PDB entry 4HBH | X-ray diffraction, 2.93 A resolution | chains M and H of the 3 polymer chains in the assembly

== Chain M ==
Protein: Reaction center protein M chain
From: Rhodobacter sphaeroides
UniProtKB: P0C0Y9 (RCEM_RHOSH); residues 1-302 here correspond to UniProt positions 2-303 (UniProt number = residue number + 1)
Amino-acid sequence (313 residues; row label = number of the first residue in the row):
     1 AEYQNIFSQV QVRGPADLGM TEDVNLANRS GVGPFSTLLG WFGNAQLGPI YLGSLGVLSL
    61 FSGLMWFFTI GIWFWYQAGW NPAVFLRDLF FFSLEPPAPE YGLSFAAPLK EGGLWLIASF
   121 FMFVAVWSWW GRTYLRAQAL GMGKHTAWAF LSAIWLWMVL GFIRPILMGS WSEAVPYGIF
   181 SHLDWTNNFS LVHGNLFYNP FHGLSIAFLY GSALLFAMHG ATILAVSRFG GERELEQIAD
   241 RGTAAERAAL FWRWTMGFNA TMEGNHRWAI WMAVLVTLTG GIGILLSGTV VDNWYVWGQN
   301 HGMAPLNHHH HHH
Disordered / not traced: 1, 303-313
Differences from the reference sequence: engineered mutation Asn-265 (Ile266 in P0C0Y9); expression tag (303-313)
Bound ions: Fe ion: His-219, Glu-234, His-266 (shared with 2 residues of chain L)
Small-molecule neighbours:
  - bacteriochlorophyll a (BCL), molecule 1: Trp-66, Met-122, Val-126, Ala-153, Ile-154, Leu-156, Trp-157, Leu-160, Trp-185, Thr-186, Asn-187, Phe-189, Ser-190, Asn-195, Leu-196, Phe-197, His-202, Ser-205, Ile-206, Leu-209, Tyr-210, Val-276, Thr-277, Gly-280, Gly-281, Gly-283, Ile-284
  - bacteriochlorophyll a (BCL), molecule 2: Met-122, Trp-157, Leu-160, Val-175, Ile-179, His-182, Leu-183, Trp-185, Thr-186
  - bacteriochlorophyll a (BCL), molecule 3: Thr-186, Phe-197, Leu-209, Tyr-210
  - bacteriochlorophyll a (BCL), molecule 4: Phe-197, Gly-203, Ile-206, Ala-207, Tyr-210, Gly-211, Leu-214
  - bacteriopheophytin a (BPH), molecule 1: Ser-59, Gly-63, Leu-64, Ala-125, Val-126, Trp-129, Thr-133, Thr-146, Ala-149, Phe-150, Ala-153, Ala-273, Val-274, Thr-277
  - bacteriopheophytin a (BPH), molecule 2: Tyr-210, Ala-213, Leu-214, Ala-217, Met-218, Trp-252, Thr-255, Met-256
  - spheroidene (SPO): Trp-66, Phe-67, Phe-68, Ile-70, Gly-71, Phe-74, Trp-75, Phe-85, Leu-89, Ser-119, Phe-120, Met-122, Phe-123, Trp-157, Met-158, Leu-160, Gly-161, Phe-162, Trp-171, Val-175, Pro-176, Tyr-177, Gly-178, Ile-179, His-182
  - ubiquinone-10 (U10): Leu-214, Leu-215, Met-218, His-219, Thr-222, Ile-223, Ala-245, Ala-248, Ala-249, Trp-252, Met-256, Phe-258, Asn-259, Ala-260, Thr-261, Met-262, Asn-265, Trp-268, Met-272
Swiss-Prot annotation at these positions:
  - binding site ((7R,8Z)-bacteriochlorophyll b): His-182, His-202
  - binding site (Fe cation): His-219, Glu-234, His-266
  - binding site (a ubiquinone): Trp-252

== Chain H ==
Protein: Reaction center protein H chain
From: Rhodobacter sphaeroides
UniProtKB: P0C0Y7 (RCEH_RHOSH); numbering as in UniProt (aligned over 11-250)
Amino-acid sequence (260 residues; row label = number of the first residue in the row):
     1 MVGVTAFGNF DLASLAIYSF WIFLAGLIYY LQTENMREGY PLENEDGTPA ANQGPFPLPK
    61 PKTFILPHGR GTLTVPGPES EDRPIALART AVSEGFPHAP TGDPMKDGVG PASWVARRDL
   121 PELDGHGHNK IKPMKAAAGF HVSAGKNPIG LPVRGCDLEI AGKVVDIWVD IPEQMARFLE
   181 VELKDGSTRL LPMQMVKVQS NRVHVNALSS DLFAGIPTIK SPTEVTLLEE DKICGYVAGG
   241 LMYAAPKRKS VVAAMLAEYA
Disordered / not traced: 1-10, 249-260
Differences from the reference sequence: expression tag (1-10, 251-260)

== Chain M / chain H interface ==
Pairs across the interface - 105 pairs, chain M then chain H:
  Tyr-3(M) / Gln-194(H)
  Tyr-3(M) / Val-196(H)
  Asn-5(M) / Gln-194(H)
  Gln-9(M) / Gly-145(H)
  Gln-9(M) / Val-196(H)  hydrogen bond (side chain-backbone)
  Gln-9(M) / Lys-197(H)
  Gln-9(M) / Val-198(H)  hydrogen bond (side chain-backbone)
  Val-10(M) / Val-142(H)  hydrophobic
  Val-10(M) / Ala-144(H)
  Val-10(M) / Lys-146(H)
  Val-10(M) / Pro-148(H)
  Val-10(M) / Met-193(H)  hydrophobic
  Gln-11(M) / Val-142(H)
  Gln-11(M) / Ser-143(H)  hydrogen bond (backbone-backbone)
  Gln-11(M) / Ala-144(H)  hydrogen bond (backbone-backbone)
  Val-12(M) / Phe-140(H)  hydrophobic
  Val-12(M) / His-141(H)
  Val-12(M) / Ser-143(H)
  Val-12(M) / Gln-174(H)
  Arg-13(M) / Gly-139(H)
  Arg-13(M) / Phe-140(H)
  Arg-13(M) / His-141(H)  hydrogen bond (backbone-backbone)
  Arg-13(M) / Ser-143(H)
  Arg-13(M) / Gln-174(H)
  Gly-14(M) / Gly-139(H)
  Gly-14(M) / Phe-140(H)
  Gly-14(M) / Gln-174(H)  hydrogen bond (backbone-side chain)
  Pro-15(M) / Ala-138(H)
  Pro-15(M) / Gly-139(H)
  Pro-15(M) / Phe-140(H)
  Pro-15(M) / Gln-174(H)  hydrogen bond (backbone-side chain)
  Asp-17(M) / Pro-172(H)
  Met-20(M) / Gly-125(H)
  Thr-37(M) / Ala-144(H)
  Trp-41(M) / Ala-144(H)  hydrophobic
  Trp-41(M) / Gly-145(H)
  Asn-44(M) / Glu-173(H)
  Phe-201(M) / Ala-16(H)
  Phe-201(M) / Ile-17(H)  hydrophobic
  Leu-204(M) / Ile-17(H)  hydrophobic
  Leu-204(M) / Trp-21(H)  hydrophobic
  Ser-227(M) / Gln-194(H)  hydrogen bond (backbone-side chain)
  Arg-228(M) / Gln-194(H)
  Arg-228(M) / Met-195(H)
  Arg-228(M) / Cys-234(H)  hydrogen bond (backbone-side chain)
  Arg-228(M) / Leu-241(H)
  Phe-229(M) / Cys-234(H)  hydrophobic
  Phe-229(M) / Ala-238(H)  hydrophobic
  Glu-232(M) / Met-175(H)
  Glu-232(M) / Arg-177(H)  salt bridge
  Arg-233(M) / Glu-122(H)  salt bridge
  Arg-233(M) / Ile-131(H)
  Arg-233(M) / Arg-177(H)
  Arg-233(M) / Leu-227(H)
  Arg-233(M) / Glu-230(H)  salt bridge
  Glu-236(M) / Arg-117(H)
  Glu-236(M) / Glu-122(H)
  Glu-236(M) / Leu-227(H)
  Gln-237(M) / Arg-117(H)
  Ile-238(M) / Phe-64(H)  hydrophobic
  Ile-238(M) / Leu-73(H)
  Ala-239(M) / Leu-66(H)  hydrophobic
  Ala-239(M) / Leu-73(H)
  Asp-240(M) / Arg-117(H)  salt bridge
  Asp-240(M) / Arg-118(H)  hydrogen bond (side chain-backbone)
  Arg-241(M) / Glu-38(H)  salt bridge
  Arg-241(M) / Glu-79(H)  salt bridge
  Arg-241(M) / Val-115(H)
  Arg-241(M) / Arg-117(H)
  Gly-242(M) / Val-115(H)
  Gly-242(M) / Arg-117(H)
  Gly-242(M) / Asp-231(H)
  Thr-243(M) / Ser-113(H)
  Thr-243(M) / Val-115(H)
  Thr-243(M) / Asp-231(H)  hydrogen bond (backbone-side chain)
  Glu-246(M) / Val-115(H)
  Arg-247(M) / Pro-111(H)  hydrogen bond (side chain-backbone)
  Arg-247(M) / Ser-113(H)  hydrogen bond (side chain-backbone)
  Arg-253(M) / Tyr-40(H)
  Phe-258(M) / Gln-32(H)
  Ala-260(M) / Asn-35(H)
  Thr-261(M) / Asn-35(H)  hydrogen bond (backbone-side chain)
  Thr-261(M) / Glu-38(H)
  Glu-263(M) / Lys-62(H)  salt bridge
  Glu-263(M) / Phe-64(H)
  Gly-264(M) / Asn-35(H)
  Asn-265(M) / Asn-35(H)  hydrogen bond (backbone-side chain)
  Arg-267(M) / Tyr-30(H)  hydrogen bond
  Arg-267(M) / Leu-31(H)
  Arg-267(M) / Glu-34(H)
  Arg-267(M) / Lys-62(H)
  Trp-268(M) / Leu-31(H)
  Trp-268(M) / Asn-35(H)
  Trp-271(M) / Leu-27(H)  hydrophobic
  Leu-275(M) / Leu-27(H)  hydrophobic
  Thr-279(M) / Phe-20(H)
  Leu-286(M) / Ala-13(H)  hydrophobic
  Val-290(M) / Leu-12(H)  hydrophobic
  Val-291(M) / Ala-13(H)  hydrophobic
  Trp-297(M) / Asp-11(H)  hydrogen bond
  Trp-297(M) / Ala-13(H)
  Trp-297(M) / Ser-14(H)
  His-301(M) / Ser-14(H)
  Gly-302(M) / Asp-11(H)
  Gly-302(M) / Ser-14(H)
Also at the interface, not in a pair above, chain M (54 interface residues in all): Phe-35, Pro-200, Phe-208, Asn-259, Trp-294
Also at the interface, not in a pair above, chain H (72 interface residues in all): Phe-23, Leu-24, Arg-37, Leu-42, Gly-110, Ala-112, Trp-114, His-126, Lys-130, Met-134, Ile-167, Val-169, Ile-171, Ala-176, Pro-192, Gly-235

== In short ==
54 residues of chain M and 72 residues of chain H are in contact; the contacts include 17 hydrogen bonds and 7
salt bridges. Among the polar pairs are Glu-232(M)/Arg-177(H), Arg-233(M)/Glu-122(H) and
Arg-233(M)/Glu-230(H).
Chain M is Reaction center protein M chain and chain H is Reaction center protein H chain, both from
Rhodobacter sphaeroides; the structure, Bacterial Photosynthetic Reaction Center from Rhodobacter sphaeroides
with ILE M265 replaced with ASN, was determined by X-ray diffraction.
